PDB entry 6N4B | electron microscopy, 3.00 A resolution | chains A and B of the 5 polymer chains in the assembly

== Chain A ==
Molecule: Guanine nucleotide-binding protein G(i) subunit alpha-1
Organism: Homo sapiens
UniProtKB: P63096 (GNAI1_HUMAN); numbering as in UniProt (aligned over 1-354)
Sequence (354 residues; numbered 1 to 354; the number before each row is that of its first residue):
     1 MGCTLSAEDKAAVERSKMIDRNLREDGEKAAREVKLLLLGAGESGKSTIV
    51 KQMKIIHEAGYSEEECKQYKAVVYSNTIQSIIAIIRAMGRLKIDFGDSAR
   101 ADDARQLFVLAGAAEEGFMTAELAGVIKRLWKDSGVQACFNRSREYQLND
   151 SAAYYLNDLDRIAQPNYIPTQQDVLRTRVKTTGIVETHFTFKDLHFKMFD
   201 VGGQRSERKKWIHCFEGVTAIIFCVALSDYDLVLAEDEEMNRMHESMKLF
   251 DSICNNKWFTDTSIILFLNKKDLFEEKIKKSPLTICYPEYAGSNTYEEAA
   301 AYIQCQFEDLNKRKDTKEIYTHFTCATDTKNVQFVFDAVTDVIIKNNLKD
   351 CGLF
Unresolved in the structure: 1-2, 55-181, 233-239
Swiss-Prot annotation at these positions:
  - region: Lys35 to Thr48 (G1 motif), Asp173 to Thr181 (G2 motif), Phe196 to Arg205 (G3 motif), Ile265 to Asp272 (G4 motif), Thr324 to Thr329 (G5 motif)
  - binding site (GTP): Glu43 to Thr48, Ser151, Leu175 to Thr181, Asp200 to Gln204, Asn269 to Asp272, Ala326
  - binding site (Mg(2+)): Ser47, Thr181
  - modified residue: Arg178 (ADP-ribosylarginine), Gln204 (Deamidated glutamine), Cys351 (ADP-ribosylcysteine)
  - lipidation: Gly2 (N-myristoyl glycine), Cys3 (S-palmitoyl cysteine)
  - natural variant: Gly40 (G40C: In NEDHISB; G40R: In NEDHISB), Gly45 (G45D: In NEDHISB), Thr48 (T48I: In NEDHISB; T48K: In NEDHISB), Gln52 (Q52P: In NEDHISB), Ser75 (deletion: In NEDHISB; uncertain significance), Gln172 (deletion: In NEDHISB), Asp173 (D173V: In NEDHISB), Glu186 to Phe189 (deletion: In NEDHISB; uncertain significance), Cys224 (C224Y: In NEDHISB), Lys270 (K270N: In NEDHISB; K270R: In NEDHISB), Asp272 (D272G: In NEDHISB), Ala326 (A326P: In NEDHISB), 1 further natural variant entry in UniProt
  - mutagenesis: Gly42 (G42R: Abolishes switch to an activated conformation and dissociation from beta and gamma subunits upon GTP binding. Abolishes interaction with RGS family members), Glu116 (E116L: Enhances interaction (inactive GDP-bound) with RGS14), Gln147 (Q147L: Enhances interaction (inactive GDP-bound) with RGS14), Glu245 (E245L: Enhances interaction (inactive GDP-bound) with RGS14)
What the authors report for this chain:
  - conformationally variable residues (loop rearrangement): Glu43

== Chain B ==
Molecule: Guanine nucleotide-binding protein G(I)/G(S)/G(T) subunit beta-1
Organism: Homo sapiens
UniProtKB: P62873 (GBB1_HUMAN); residues 2-340 here = UniProt positions 2-340
Sequence (344 residues; row label = number of the first residue in the row; numbers below 1 keep their minus sign (Pro-3 is residue -3)):
    -3 PGSSGSELDQLRQEAEQLKNQIRDARKACADATLSQITNNIDPVGRIQMR
    47 TRRTLRGHLAKIYAMHWGTDSRLLVSASQDGKLIIWDSYTTNKVHAIPLR
    97 SSWVMTCAYAPSGNYVACGGLDNICSIYNLKTREGNVRVSRELAGHTGYL
   147 SCCRFLDDNQIVTSSGDTTCALWDIETGQQTTTFTGHTGDVMSLSLAPDT
   197 RLFVSGACDASAKLWDVREGMCRQTFTGHESDINAICFFPNGNAFATGSD
   247 DATCRLFDLRADQELMTYSHDNIICGITSVSFSKSGRLLLAGYDDFNCNV
   297 WDALKADRAGVLAGHDNRVSCLGVTDDGMAVATGSWDSFLKIWN
Unresolved in the structure: -3 to 2
Construct notes: expression tag (-3 to 1)
Swiss-Prot annotation at these positions:
  - modified residue: Ser2 (N-acetylserine), His266 (Phosphohistidine)
  - natural variant: Leu30 (L30F: In MRD42; uncertain significance), Arg52 (R52G: In MRD42), Gly64 (G64V: In MRD42), Asp76 (D76E: In MRD42; D76G: In MRD42), Gly77 (G77S: In MRD42), Lys78 (K78R: In MRD42), Ile80 (I80N: In MRD42; I80T: In MRD42), His91 (H91R: In MRD42; uncertain significance), Ala92 (A92T: In MRD42), Pro94 (P94S: In MRD42), Leu95 (L95P: In MRD42), Arg96 (R96L: In MRD42), 5 further natural variant entries in UniProt

== Interface between chain A and chain B ==
Residue-residue contacts - 34 pairs, chain A then chain B:
  Arg15(A) - Val90(B)
  Ser16(A) - Asn88(B)
  Ser16(A) - Lys89(B)
  Ile19(A) - Lys89(B)
  Ile19(A) - Ala92(B)  hydrophobic
  Asp20(A) - Lys89(B)  salt bridge
  Leu23(A) - Gly53(B)
  Leu23(A) - Leu55(B)
  Leu23(A) - Lys78(B)
  Leu23(A) - Lys89(B)
  Asp26(A) - Lys78(B)
  Gly27(A) - Leu55(B)
  Thr182(A) - Asn119(B)
  Gly183(A) - Leu117(B)
  Gly183(A) - Asp118(B)
  Ile184(A) - Trp99(B)
  Gln204(A) - Leu117(B)
  Gln204(A) - Gly144(B)
  Gln204(A) - Tyr145(B)
  Ser206(A) - Tyr145(B)
  Glu207(A) - Asp186(B)
  Lys210(A) - Tyr145(B)
  Lys210(A) - Met188(B)
  Lys210(A) - Cys204(B)
  Lys210(A) - Asp228(B)  salt bridge
  Lys210(A) - Asn230(B)
  Lys210(A) - Asp246(B)  salt bridge
  Trp211(A) - Leu117(B)  hydrophobic
  His213(A) - Lys57(B)  hydrogen bond (backbone-side chain)
  His213(A) - Trp332(B)
  Cys214(A) - Tyr59(B)  hydrogen bond
  Cys214(A) - Trp99(B)
  Phe215(A) - Trp99(B)  hydrophobic
  Trp258(A) - Arg314(B)
Also at the interface, not in a pair above, chain A (22 interface residues in all): Ala12, Val13, Phe199
Also at the interface, not in a pair above, chain B (25 interface residues in all): Ile80, His91

== In short ==
22 residues of chain A and 25 residues of chain B are in contact, with 2 hydrogen bonds and 3 salt bridges.
Polar contacts include Asp20(A)-Lys89(B), Lys210(A)-Asp228(B) and Lys210(A)-Asp246(B). From UniProt: 24
GTP-binding residues, Mg2+-binding residues Ser47(A) and Thr181(A) and 4 mutagenesis sites on chain A. The
paper reports conformational variability at Glu43(A).
Here chain A is Guanine nucleotide-binding protein G(i) subunit alpha-1 and chain B is Guanine
nucleotide-binding protein G(I)/G(S)/G(T) subunit beta-1, both from Homo sapiens. Entry 6N4B (Cannabinoid
Receptor 1-G Protein Complex) was determined by electron microscopy.
